7CZH - chain A; structure by X-ray diffraction, 2.10 A resolution.

[Chain A]
Molecule: Uly1
Source organism: Catenovulum maritimum
UniProt: A0A0J8GWN9 (A0A0J8GWN9_9ALTE); residue numbers follow UniProt; this construct covers 21-512
Sequence (492 residues; numbered 21 to 512; the number before each row is that of its first residue):
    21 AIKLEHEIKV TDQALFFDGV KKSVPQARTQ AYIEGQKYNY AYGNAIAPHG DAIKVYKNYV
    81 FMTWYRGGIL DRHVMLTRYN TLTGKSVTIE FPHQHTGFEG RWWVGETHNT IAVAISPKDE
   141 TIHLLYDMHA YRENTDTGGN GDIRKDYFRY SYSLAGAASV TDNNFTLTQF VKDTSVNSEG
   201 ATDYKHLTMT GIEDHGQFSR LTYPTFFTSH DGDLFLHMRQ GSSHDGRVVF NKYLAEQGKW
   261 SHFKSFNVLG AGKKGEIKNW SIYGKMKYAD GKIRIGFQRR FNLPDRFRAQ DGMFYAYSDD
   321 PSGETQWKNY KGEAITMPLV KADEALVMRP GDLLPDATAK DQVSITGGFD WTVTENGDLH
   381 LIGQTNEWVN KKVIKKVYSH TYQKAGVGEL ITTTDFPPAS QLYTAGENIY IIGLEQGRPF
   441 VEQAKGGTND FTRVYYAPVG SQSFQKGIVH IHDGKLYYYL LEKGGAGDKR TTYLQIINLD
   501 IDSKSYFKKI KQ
Not modelled in the structure: 502-512
Metal / ion sites: Ca2+ site 1: Asp193, Asp203, Lys205; Ca2+ site 2: Leu303, Asp305, Phe307; Ca2+ site 3: Asn376 (shared with 1 residue of chain B)
What the authors report for this chain:
  - catalytic residues: His128, His149, Tyr223, Arg239
  - mutagenesis - H149A, Y223A, R239A, R300A: decreased catalytic activity
  - mutagenesis - H128A: abolished catalytic activity

[Overview]
The Ca2+ site 1 is built by Asp193, Asp203 and Lys205. Leu303, Asp305 and Phe307 coordinate Ca2+ site 2. From
the paper: catalytic residues His128, His149 and Tyr223 among others; H149A, Y223A and R239A, among others,
reduce catalytic activity; 5 substitutions were tested in all.
Chain A is Uly1 (Catenovulum maritimum); the structure, PL24 ulvan lyase-Uly1, was determined by X-ray
diffraction together with 7DRQ from the same study.
